9IC3 - chains A and B of the 5 polymer chains in the assembly; structure by electron microscopy, 2.96 A resolution.

Chain A:
Protein: DNA polymerase subunit gamma-1
Organism: Homo sapiens
Notes: EC 2.7.7.7, 3.1.11.-, 4.2.99.-
UniProtKB: P54098 (DPOG1_HUMAN); residues 26-1239 here = UniProt positions 26-1239
Chain sequence (1221 residues; each row starts with the number of its first residue):
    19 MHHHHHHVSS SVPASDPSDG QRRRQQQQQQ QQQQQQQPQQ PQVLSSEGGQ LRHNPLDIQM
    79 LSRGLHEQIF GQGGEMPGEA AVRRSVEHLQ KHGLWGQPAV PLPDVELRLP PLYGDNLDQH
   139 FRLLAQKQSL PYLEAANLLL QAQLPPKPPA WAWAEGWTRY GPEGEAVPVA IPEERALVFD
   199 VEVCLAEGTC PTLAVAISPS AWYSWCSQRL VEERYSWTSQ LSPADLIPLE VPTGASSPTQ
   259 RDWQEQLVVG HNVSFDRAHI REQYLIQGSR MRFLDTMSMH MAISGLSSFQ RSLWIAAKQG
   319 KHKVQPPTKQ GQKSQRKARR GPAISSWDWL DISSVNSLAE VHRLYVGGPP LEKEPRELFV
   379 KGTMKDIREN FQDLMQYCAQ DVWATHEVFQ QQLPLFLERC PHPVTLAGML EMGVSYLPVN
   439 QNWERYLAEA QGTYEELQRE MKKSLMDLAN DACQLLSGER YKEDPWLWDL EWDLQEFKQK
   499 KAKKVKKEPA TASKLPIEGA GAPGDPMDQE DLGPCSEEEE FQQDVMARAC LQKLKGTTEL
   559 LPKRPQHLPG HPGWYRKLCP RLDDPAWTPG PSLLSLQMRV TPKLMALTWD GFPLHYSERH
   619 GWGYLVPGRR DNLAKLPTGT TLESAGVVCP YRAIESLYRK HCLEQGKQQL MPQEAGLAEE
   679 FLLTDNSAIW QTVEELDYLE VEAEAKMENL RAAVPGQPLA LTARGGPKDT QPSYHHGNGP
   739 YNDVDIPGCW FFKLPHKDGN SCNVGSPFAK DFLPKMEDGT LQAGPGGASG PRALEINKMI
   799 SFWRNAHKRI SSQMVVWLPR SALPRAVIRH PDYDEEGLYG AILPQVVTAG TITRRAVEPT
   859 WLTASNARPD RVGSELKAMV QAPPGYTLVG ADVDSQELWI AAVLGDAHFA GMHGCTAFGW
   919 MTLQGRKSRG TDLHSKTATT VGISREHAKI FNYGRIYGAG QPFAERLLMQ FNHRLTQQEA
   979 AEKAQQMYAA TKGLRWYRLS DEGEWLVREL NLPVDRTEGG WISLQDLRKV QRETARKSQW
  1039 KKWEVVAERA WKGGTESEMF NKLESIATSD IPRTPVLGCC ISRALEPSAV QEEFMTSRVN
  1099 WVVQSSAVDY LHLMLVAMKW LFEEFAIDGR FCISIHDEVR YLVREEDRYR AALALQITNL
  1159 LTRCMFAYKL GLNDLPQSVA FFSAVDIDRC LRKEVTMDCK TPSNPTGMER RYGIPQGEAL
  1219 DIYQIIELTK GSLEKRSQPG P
Disordered / not traced: 19-69, 251-261, 314-346, 499-529, 625-735, 774-778, 994-1048, 1234-1239
Sequence notes: initiating methionine (19); expression tag (20-25)
Curated features (UniProtKB/Swiss-Prot):
  - region: Gln-43 to Gln-55 (Does not contribute to polymerase and exonuclease enzymatic activities), Thr-858 to Asn-864 (Trigger loop)
  - motif: Val-196 to Glu-200 (Exo I), Val-267 to Arg-275 (Exo II), Tyr-395 to Thr-403 (Exo III), Val-887 to Leu-896 (Pol A), Arg-943 to Gly-958 (Pol B), His-1134 to Val-1141 (Pol C)
  - active site: Asp-198 (Exonuclease activity)
  - binding site (DNA): Ser-306, Ser-593, Lys-806, Thr-849, Thr-1094, Ser-1095
  - binding site (RNA): Arg-579, His-754, Gly-763, Lys-768, Ser-863, Arg-869
  - binding site (a 2'-deoxyribonucleoside 5'-triphosphate): Asp-890, Val-891, Ser-893, Glu-895, Arg-943, Lys-947, Tyr-951, Asp-1135
  - binding site (Mg(2+)): Asp-890, Val-891, Asp-1135
  - site (Critical for replication fidelity and mismatch recognition): Arg-853, Gln-1102
  - natural variant: Gln-55 (Q55QQ; Q55QQQ), Arg-227 (R227W: In PEOB1 and MTDPS4B), Arg-232 (R232G: In MTDPS4A; R232H: In LS), Leu-244 (L244P: In MTDPS4A), Thr-251 (T251I: In PEOB1, MTDPS4A and MTDPS4B), Gly-268 (G268A: In PEOB1), Arg-275 (R275Q: Found in a patient with epileptic encephalopathy, developmental delay and moderate intellectual disability; uncertain significance), His-277 (H277L: In PEOB1; uncertain significance), Gly-303 (G303R: In MTDPS4A), Leu-304 (L304R: In PEOB1 and SANDO; L304SANDO: In PEOB1), Ser-305 (S305R: In MTDPS4A), Gln-308 (Q308H: In PEOB1), 51 further natural variant entries in UniProt
  - mutagenesis: Asp-198 (D198A: Abolishes exonuclease activity; when associated with A-200. Decreases polymerase exonucleolytic proofreading by 30-fold for the T:G mismatch and by 14-fold for the A:A mismatch ...), Glu-200 (E200A: Abolishes exonuclease activity; when associated with A-198. Decreases polymerase exonucleolytic proofreading by 30-fold for the T:G mismatch and by 14-fold for the A:A mismatch ...), Asp-274 (D274A: Unable to idle at the 5'-end of the nascent DNA strand. Continues DNA synthesis into double-stranded DNA past the 5'-end creating a flap structure that cannot be ligated), Lys-498 (K498C: Decreases processive DNA synthesis), Lys-499 (K499C: Decreases processive DNA synthesis), Lys-501 (K501C: Decreases processive DNA synthesis), Val-543 to Leu-558 (Markedly decreases the stimulation by POLG2, resulting in impaired processive DNA synthesis), Leu-549 (L549N: Decreases processive DNA synthesis), Leu-552 (L552N: Decreases processive DNA synthesis), Lys-553 (K553N: Decreases processive DNA synthesis), Arg-853 (R853A: Abolishes primer DNA extention in the presence of dNTPs. Impairs intrinsic polymerase processivity. Enhances exonuclease activity leading to primer DNA degradation), Asp-890 (D890N: Abolishes DNA polymerase activity), 1 further mutagenesis entry in UniProt
Bound ions: Ca2+ site 1: Asp-198, His-269; Ca2+ site 2: Asp-198, Glu-200, Asp-399 (shared with 1 residue of chain P); Ca2+ site 3: Asp-890, Val-891, Asp-1135 (together with 2'-deoxycytidine-5'-triphosphate)
Small-molecule neighbours: 2'-deoxycytidine-5'-triphosphate (DCP): Arg-853, Asp-890, Val-891, Ser-893, Gln-894, Glu-895, Lys-925, His-932, Arg-943, Lys-947, Ile-948, Tyr-951, Gly-952, Tyr-955, His-1134, Asp-1135
What the authors report for this chain:
  - disease-associated variants - A467T, W748S/E1143G, G848S: decreased catalytic activity

Chain B:
Protein: DNA polymerase subunit gamma-2
Organism: Mus musculus
UniProtKB: Q9QZM2 (DPOG2_MOUSE); numbering as in UniProt (aligned over 17-459)
Chain sequence (450 residues; row label = number of the first residue in the row):
    16 MWLSGYAGPA DGTQQPDAPE HAVAREALVD LCRRRHFFSG TPQQLSTAAL LSGCHARFGP
    76 LGVELRKNLA SQWWSSMVVF REQVFAVDSL HQEPGSSQPR DSAFRLVSPE SIREILQDRE
   136 PSKEQLVAFL ENLLKTSGKL RATLLHGALE HYVNCLDLVN RKLPFGLAQI GVCFHPVSNS
   196 NQTPSSVTRV GEKTEASLVW FTPTRTSSQW LDFWLRHRLL WWRKFAMSPS NFSSADCQDE
   256 LGRKGSKLYY SFPWGKEPIE TLWNLGDQEL LHTYPGNVST IQGRDGRKNV VPCVLSVSGD
   316 VDLGTLAYLY DSFQLAENSF ARKKSLQRKV LKLHPCLAPI KVALDVGKGP TVELRQVCQG
   376 LLNELLENGI SVWPGYSETV HSSLEQLHSK YDEMSVLFSV LVTETTLENG LIQLRSRDTT
   436 MKEMMHISKL RDFLVKYLAS ASNVHHHHHH
Disordered / not traced: 16-40, 111-115, 128-144, 170-175, 193-202, 297-303, 331-341, 459-465
Sequence notes: initiating methionine (16); expression tag (460-465)

Interface between chain A and chain B:
Pairs across the interface - 47 pairs, chain A then chain B:
  Gly-450(A) with Arg-231(B)
  Thr-451(A) with Arg-231(B)
  Glu-454(A) with Arg-231(B), salt bridge; Leu-235(B); Arg-238(B), salt bridge
  Glu-458(A) with Pro-244(B)
  Lys-461(A) with Ala-241(B)
  Asp-465(A) with Met-242(B)
  Asn-468(A) with Asp-433(B)
  Asp-469(A) with Lys-347(B), salt bridge
  Cys-471(A) with Thr-434(B)
  Gln-472(A) with Arg-343(B); Asp-433(B); Thr-435(B)
  Leu-474(A) with Met-436(B), hydrophobic
  Phe-495(A) with Leu-426(B), hydrophobic; Met-439(B)
  Gln-497(A) with Leu-426(B)
  Met-544(A) with Gln-371(B), hydrogen bond
  Ala-545(A) with Gln-371(B)
  Arg-546(A) with Glu-382(B), salt bridge
  Cys-548(A) with Gln-371(B); Val-372(B), hydrophobic
  Leu-549(A) with Gly-375(B); Glu-379(B); Ile-442(B), hydrophobic
  Lys-551(A) with Leu-422(B)
  Leu-552(A) with Val-372(B), hydrophobic; Thr-421(B); Leu-422(B); Ile-442(B), hydrophobic
  Lys-553(A) with Ile-442(B); Ser-443(B), hydrogen bond (backbone-side chain); Arg-446(B)
  Thr-555(A) with Glu-423(B); Asn-424(B)
  Thr-556(A) with His-441(B); Ser-443(B)
  Leu-566(A) with Glu-438(B)
  Gly-568(A) with Lys-437(B)
  His-569(A) with Met-436(B)
  Pro-570(A) with Met-436(B)
  Tyr-573(A) with Thr-434(B)
  Leu-580(A) with Lys-451(B), hydrogen bond (backbone-side chain)
  Trp-585(A) with Lys-451(B)
  Pro-587(A) with Tyr-452(B), hydrophobic; Ser-455(B)
Other interface residues (no listed pair), chain A (38 interface residues in all): Ser-475, Asp-542, Leu-559, Pro-567, Arg-790, Thr-1204, Arg-1208
Other interface residues (no listed pair), chain B (40 interface residues in all): Lys-239, Ser-245, Asp-251, Glu-368, Leu-376, Asn-378, Lys-444, Phe-448

Summary:
Chain A and chain B form an interface of 38 and 40 residues respectively, with 3 hydrogen bonds and 4 salt
bridges. Polar contacts include Glu-454(A)/Arg-231(B), Glu-454(A)/Arg-238(B) and Asp-469(A)/Lys-347(B).
Ligands of chain A: 2'-deoxycytidine-5'-triphosphate. The paper reports that A467T, W748S/E1143G and G848S of
chain A reduce catalytic activity.
Here chain A is DNA polymerase subunit gamma-1 (Homo sapiens) and chain B is DNA polymerase subunit gamma-2
(Mus musculus). Entry 9IC3 (Chimeric mitochondrial DNA polymerase gamma ternary complex (hAmB) in mouse-like
error-editing conformer (composite)) was determined by electron microscopy together with 9G74, 9G75, 9G77,
9IBX, 9IBZ, 9IC0 and 9IC1 from the same study.
